PDB entry 3S13 | X-ray diffraction, 2.96 A resolution | chains A and B

Chain A:
Name: Hemagglutinin HA1 chain
From: Influenza A virus
Reference sequence: Q80A30 (HEMA_I01A1); the construct lacks a stretch of the UniProt sequence, so the offset changes along the chain: 11-53 = UniProt 6-48; 54-82 = UniProt 50-78; 83-96 = UniProt 80-93; 97-125 = UniProt 95-123; 3 more segments
Amino-acid sequence (336 residues; numbered -2 to 326 plus 7 insertion-coded residues; the number before each row is that of its first residue; a row labelled like 125A-125B holds insertion residues (125A, then the next letters in order); numbers below 1 keep their minus sign (Asp-2 is residue -2)):
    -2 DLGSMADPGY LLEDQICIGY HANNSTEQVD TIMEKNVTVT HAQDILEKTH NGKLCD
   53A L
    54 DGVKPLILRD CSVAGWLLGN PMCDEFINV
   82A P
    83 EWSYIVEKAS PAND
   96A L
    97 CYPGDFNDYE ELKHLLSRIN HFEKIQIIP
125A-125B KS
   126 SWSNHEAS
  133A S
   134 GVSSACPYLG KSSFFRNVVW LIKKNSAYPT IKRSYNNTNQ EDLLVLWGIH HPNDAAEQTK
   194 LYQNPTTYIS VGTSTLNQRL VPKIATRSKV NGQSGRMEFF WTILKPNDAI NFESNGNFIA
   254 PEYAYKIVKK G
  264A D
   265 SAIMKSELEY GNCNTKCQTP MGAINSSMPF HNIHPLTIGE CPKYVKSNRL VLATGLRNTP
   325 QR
Unresolved in the structure: -2 to 42, 313-326
Disulfides: Cys52-Cys277, Cys64-Cys76, Cys97-Cys139, Cys281-Cys305
Covalent attachments: N-acetylglucosamine (NAG) linked to Asn169
Differences from the reference sequence: expression tag (-2 to 10)
Swiss-Prot annotation at these positions:
  - glycosylation (N-linked (GlcNAc...) asparagine): Asn20, Asn21, Asn33, Asn169, Asn289
What the authors report for this chain:
  - mutagenesis - D104N, I115T, E131D, E131D/L142H, L142H: unchanged stability
  - mutagenesis - D104N/I115T, D104N/I115T/E131D/L142H, S221P: increased stability
  - mutagenesis - K216E/S221P, K216E: decreased stability

Chain B:
Name: Hemagglutinin HA2 chain
From: Influenza A virus
Reference sequence: Q80A30 (HEMA_I01A1); residues 1-176 here correspond to UniProt positions 336-511 (UniProt number = residue number + 335)
Amino-acid sequence (182 residues; each row starts with the number of its first residue):
     1 GLFGAIAGFI EGGWQGMVDG WYGYHHSNEQ GSGYAADKES TQKAIDGVTN KVNSIIDKMN
    61 TQFEAVGREF NNLERRIENL NKKMEDGFLD VWTYNAELLV LMENERTLDF HDSNVKNLYD
   121 KVRLQLRDNA KELGNGCFEF YHKCDNECME SVKNGTYDYP QYSEEARLNR EEISGVRSLV
   181 PR
Unresolved in the structure: 1-58, 102-182
Differences from the reference sequence: expression tag (177-182)
Swiss-Prot annotation at these positions:
  - glycosylation: Asn154 (N-linked (GlcNAc...) asparagine)

Chain A / chain B interface:
Residue-residue contacts (22):
  Glu106(A) with Glu69(B); Phe70(B); Asn71(B)
  Lys109(A) with Glu69(B), salt bridge
  Lys269(A) with Glu69(B), salt bridge
  Phe294(A) with Met59(B), hydrophobic; Gln62(B)
  Pro299(A) with Ala65(B); Leu89(B), hydrophobic
  Leu300(A) with Ala65(B), hydrophobic; Val66(B); Gly67(B)
  Lys307(A) with Asn60(B), hydrogen bond (side chain-backbone); Gln62(B); Glu64(B)
  Tyr308(A) with Gln62(B), hydrogen bond (backbone-side chain); Leu89(B), hydrophobic
  Val309(A) with Thr93(B)
  Lys310(A) with Asp86(B), salt bridge; Asp90(B), salt bridge; Thr93(B), hydrogen bond (backbone-side chain)
  Ser311(A) with Glu97(B), hydrogen bond
Interface residues without a listed pair, chain A (12 interface residues in all): Glu89
Interface residues without a listed pair, chain B (19 interface residues in all): Glu74, Glu85, Trp92, Ala96

Summary:
12 residues of chain A and 19 residues of chain B are in contact; the contacts include 4 hydrogen bonds and 4
salt bridges. Polar pairs include Lys109(A)-Glu69(B), Lys269(A)-Glu69(B) and Lys310(A)-Asp86(B). From the
paper: D104N/I115T, D104N/I115T/E131D/L142H and S221P of chain A increase stability; K216E/S221P and K216E of
chain A reduce stability; 10 substitutions were tested in all.
Chain A is Hemagglutinin HA1 chain and chain B is Hemagglutinin HA2 chain, both from Influenza A virus; the
structure, Crystal structure of H5N1 influenza virus hemagglutinin, strain YU562 crystal form 2, was
determined by X-ray diffraction, deposited together with 3S11 and 3S12.
